7DZ9 - chains D and F of the 3 polymer chains in the assembly; structure by X-ray diffraction, 2.20 A resolution.

[Chain D]
Protein: MbnC
Organism: Vibrio caribbeanicus ATCC BAA-2122
Reference sequence: E3BK13 (E3BK13_9VIBR); residues 1-180 here = UniProt positions 1-180
Amino-acid sequence (180 residues; row label = number of the first residue in the row):
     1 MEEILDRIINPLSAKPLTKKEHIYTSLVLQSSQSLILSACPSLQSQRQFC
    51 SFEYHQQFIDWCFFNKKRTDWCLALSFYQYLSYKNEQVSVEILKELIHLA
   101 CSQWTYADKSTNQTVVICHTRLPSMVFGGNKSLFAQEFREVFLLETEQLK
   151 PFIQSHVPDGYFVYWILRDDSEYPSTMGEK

[Chain F]
Protein: MbnA
Organism: Vibrio caribbeanicus ATCC BAA-2122
Amino-acid sequence (22 residues; numbered 1 to 22; the number before each row is that of its first residue):
     1 MKNDKKVVVKVKDKEMTCGAFN
Bound ions: Fe ion: C18 (shared with 3 residues of chain A)

[Interface between chain D and chain F]
Residue-residue contacts - 44 pairs, chain D then chain F:
  L27(D) - F21(F)
  L27(D) - N22(F)
  Q30(D) - F21(F)
  S31(D) - F21(F)
  S34(D) - F21(F)
  S38(D) - K12(F)
  A39(D) - V11(F)  hydrophobic
  A39(D) - K12(F)
  H98(D) - V9(F)
  H98(D) - V11(F)
  L99(D) - D13(F)
  S102(D) - V11(F)
  S102(D) - D13(F)  hydrogen bond
  Q103(D) - D13(F)  hydrogen bond
  Y106(D) - D13(F)  hydrogen bond
  Y106(D) - K14(F)
  Y106(D) - E15(F)
  Y106(D) - M16(F)
  V116(D) - M1(F)  hydrophobic
  R139(D) - V11(F)  hydrogen bond (side chain-backbone)
  R139(D) - D13(F)  salt bridge
  E140(D) - K6(F)  salt bridge
  E140(D) - V8(F)
  V141(D) - V8(F)
  V141(D) - V9(F)  hydrogen bond (backbone-backbone)
  F142(D) - K6(F)
  F142(D) - V7(F)
  L143(D) - K6(F)
  L143(D) - V7(F)  hydrogen bond (backbone-backbone)
  L144(D) - N3(F)
  L144(D) - K5(F)
  L144(D) - K6(F)
  E145(D) - N3(F)
  E145(D) - K5(F)  salt bridge
  T146(D) - N3(F)
  D170(D) - M1(F)  hydrogen bond (backbone-backbone)
  D170(D) - K6(F)  salt bridge
  S171(D) - M1(F)
  S171(D) - K2(F)
  E172(D) - M1(F)
  E172(D) - K2(F)  salt bridge
  Y173(D) - M1(F)
  Y173(D) - K2(F)
  Y173(D) - N3(F)  hydrogen bond (side chain-backbone)
Other interface residues (no listed pair), chain D (27 interface residues in all): A107, N130, P174

[Overview]
27 residues of chain D face 16 of chain F across their interface, with 8 hydrogen bonds and 5 salt bridges.
Polar pairs include R139(D)-D13(F), E140(D)-K6(F) and E145(D)-K5(F).
Chain D is MbnC and chain F is MbnA, both from Vibrio caribbeanicus ATCC BAA-2122; the structure, MbnABC
complex, was determined by X-ray diffraction (same publication as 7FC0).
